Entry 3FUL (X-ray diffraction, 2.39 A resolution); this record covers chain A.

[Chain A]
Molecule: Leukotriene A-4 hydrolase
Organism: Homo sapiens
Notes: EC 3.3.2.6
UniProtKB: P09960 (LKHA4_HUMAN); residues 0-610 here correspond to UniProt positions 1-611 (UniProt number = residue number + 1)
Sequence (611 residues; numbered 0 to 610; the number before each row is that of its first residue; numbering starts at 0):
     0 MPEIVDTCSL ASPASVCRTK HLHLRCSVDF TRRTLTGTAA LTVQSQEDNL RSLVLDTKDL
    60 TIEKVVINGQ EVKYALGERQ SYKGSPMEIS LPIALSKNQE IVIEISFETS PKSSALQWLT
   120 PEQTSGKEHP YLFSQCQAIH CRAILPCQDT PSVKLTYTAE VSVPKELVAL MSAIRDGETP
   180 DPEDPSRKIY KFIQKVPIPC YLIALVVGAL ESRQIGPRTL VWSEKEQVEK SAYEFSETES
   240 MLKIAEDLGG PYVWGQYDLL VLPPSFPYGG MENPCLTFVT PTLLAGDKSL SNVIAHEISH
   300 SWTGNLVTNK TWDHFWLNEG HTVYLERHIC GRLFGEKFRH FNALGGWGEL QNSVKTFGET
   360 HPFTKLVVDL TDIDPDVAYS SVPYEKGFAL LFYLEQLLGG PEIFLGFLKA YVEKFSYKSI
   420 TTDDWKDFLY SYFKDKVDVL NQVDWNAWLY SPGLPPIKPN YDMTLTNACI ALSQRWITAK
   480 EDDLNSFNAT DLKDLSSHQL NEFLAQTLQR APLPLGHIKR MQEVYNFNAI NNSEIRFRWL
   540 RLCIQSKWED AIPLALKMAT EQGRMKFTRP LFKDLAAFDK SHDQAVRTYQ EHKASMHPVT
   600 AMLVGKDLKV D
Disordered / not traced: 0-4, 610
Metal / ion sites: ytterbium (III) ion: D47, D481; Zn2+: H295, H299, E318
Small-molecule neighbours: 52D (pyridin-4-yl[4-(2-pyrrolidin-1-ylethoxy)phenyl]methanone): Q134, Q136, A137, Y267, G269, M270, W311, F314, V367, L369, P374, D375, A377, Y378, P382, Y383
Curated features (UniProtKB/Swiss-Prot):
  - active site: E296 (Proton acceptor), Y383 (Proton donor)
  - binding site (a peptide): Q134 to Q136, P266 to E271, R563 to K565
  - binding site (Zn(2+)): H295, H299, E318
  - site: E271 (Pro-Gly-Pro binding), D375 (Essential for epoxide hydrolase activity, but not for aminopeptidase activity), Y378 (Covalently modified during suicide inhibition by leukotrienes), G562 (Pro-Gly-Pro binding)
  - modified residue: K72 (N6-acetyllysine), K336 (N6-acetyllysine), K413 (N6-acetyllysine), S415 (Phosphoserine), K572 (N6-acetyllysine)

[In short]
Chain A binds compound 52D. D47 and D481 form the ytterbium (III) ion site. H295, H299 and E318 coordinate
Zn2+. From UniProt: active-site residues E296 and Y383, 12 peptide-binding residues and 3 Zn2+-binding
residues.
Chain A is Leukotriene A-4 hydrolase (Homo sapiens); the structure, Leukotriene A4 hydrolase in complex with
pyridin-4-yl[4-(2-pyrrolidin-1-ylethoxy)phenyl]methanone, was determined by X-ray diffraction (same
publication as 3FH5, 3FH7, 3FH8, 3FHE and 3FTZ).
